Entry 8JA5 (X-ray diffraction, 2.79 A resolution); this record covers chains H and L of the 3 polymer chains in the assembly.

# Chain H
Protein: 14F8 antibody heavy chain
From: Mus musculus
Notes: antibody fragment or engineered binder
Amino-acid sequence (233 residues; each row starts with the number of its first residue):
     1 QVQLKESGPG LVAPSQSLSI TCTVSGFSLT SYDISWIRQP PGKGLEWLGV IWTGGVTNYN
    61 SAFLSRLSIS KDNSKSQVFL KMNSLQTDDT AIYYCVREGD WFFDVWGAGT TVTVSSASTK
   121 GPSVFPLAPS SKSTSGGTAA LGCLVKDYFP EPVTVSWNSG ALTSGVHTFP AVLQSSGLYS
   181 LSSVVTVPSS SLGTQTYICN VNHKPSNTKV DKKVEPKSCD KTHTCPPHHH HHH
Disordered / not traced: 217-233
Cystine bridges: Cys22-Cys95, Cys143-Cys199

# Chain L
Protein: 14F8 antibody light chain
From: Mus musculus
Notes: antibody fragment or engineered binder
Amino-acid sequence (216 residues; row label = number of the first residue in the row):
     1 DVLMTQTPLS LPVSLGDQAS ISCRSSQSIV HSNGNTYLEW YLQKPGQSPQ LLIYKVSNRF
    61 SGVPDRFSGS GSGTDFTLKI NRVEAEDLGL YYCFQASHVP YTFGGGTKLE IKRTVAAPSV
   121 FIFPPSDEQL KSGTASVVCL LNNFYPREAK VQWKVDNALQ SGNSQESVTE QDSKDSTYSL
   181 SSTLTLSKAD YEKHKLYACE VTHQGLSSPV TKSAAA
Cystine bridges: Cys23-Cys93, Cys139-Cys199

# Interface between chain H and chain L
Pairs across the interface - 72 pairs, chain H then chain L:
  Gln39(H) - Gln43(L)  hydrogen bond
  Gln39(H) - Tyr92(L)  hydrogen bond
  Gly44(H) - Tyr92(L)
  Leu45(H) - Pro49(L)  hydrophobic
  Leu45(H) - Tyr92(L)  hydrophobic
  Leu45(H) - Phe103(L)
  Trp47(H) - Val99(L)  hydrophobic
  Trp47(H) - Pro100(L)  hydrophobic
  Trp47(H) - Tyr101(L)
  Val50(H) - Tyr101(L)  hydrophobic
  Asn60(H) - Pro100(L)
  Tyr94(H) - Gln43(L)  hydrogen bond
  Tyr94(H) - Ser48(L)
  Glu98(H) - Tyr101(L)
  Asp100(H) - Lys55(L)  salt bridge
  Trp101(H) - His31(L)
  Trp101(H) - Tyr37(L)  hydrophobic
  Trp101(H) - Glu39(L)
  Trp101(H) - Ala96(L)
  Trp101(H) - Tyr101(L)
  Phe102(H) - Glu39(L)
  Phe102(H) - Tyr41(L)
  Phe102(H) - Leu51(L)  hydrophobic
  Phe102(H) - Tyr54(L)  hydrophobic
  Phe103(H) - Tyr41(L)  hydrogen bond (backbone-side chain)
  Phe103(H) - Leu51(L)
  Phe103(H) - Phe94(L)  hydrophobic
  Trp106(H) - Tyr41(L)  hydrophobic
  Trp106(H) - Ser48(L)
  Trp106(H) - Pro49(L)
  Gly107(H) - Ser48(L)  hydrogen bond (backbone-side chain)
  Ala108(H) - Ser48(L)
  Phe125(H) - Ser126(L)
  Phe125(H) - Gln129(L)
  Phe125(H) - Ser132(L)
  Pro126(H) - Ser126(L)
  Pro126(H) - Glu128(L)
  Leu127(H) - Phe123(L)
  Leu127(H) - Val138(L)  hydrophobic
  Ala128(H) - Phe123(L)
  Ser130(H) - Ile122(L)
  Lys132(H) - Phe121(L)
  Lys132(H) - Ile122(L)
  Lys132(H) - Thr211(L)
  Lys132(H) - Lys212(L)
  Ser133(H) - Phe121(L)
  Ser133(H) - Ile122(L)
  Ser133(H) - Phe123(L)
  Ser135(H) - Phe121(L)
  Ala140(H) - Phe121(L)  hydrophobic
  Ala140(H) - Phe123(L)
  Leu144(H) - Ser136(L)
  Lys146(H) - Ser136(L)  hydrogen bond
  Lys146(H) - Thr185(L)
  His167(H) - Asn142(L)  hydrogen bond
  His167(H) - Asn143(L)
  His167(H) - Asp172(L)
  His167(H) - Ser179(L)
  Phe169(H) - Leu140(L)  hydrophobic
  Phe169(H) - Ser167(L)
  Phe169(H) - Thr169(L)
  Phe169(H) - Ser179(L)
  Phe169(H) - Leu180(L)
  Phe169(H) - Ser181(L)
  Pro170(H) - Ser167(L)  hydrogen bond (backbone-side chain)
  Pro170(H) - Val168(L)
  Val172(H) - Glu166(L)
  Gln174(H) - Gln165(L)
  Ser182(H) - Val138(L)
  Val184(H) - Leu140(L)  hydrophobic
  Thr186(H) - Asn142(L)
  Lys212(H) - Glu128(L)  salt bridge
Also at the interface, not in a pair above, chain H (45 interface residues in all): Ile37, Glu46, Ser61, Asp104, Thr134, Thr138, Leu141, Gly142, Thr168, Leu173
Also at the interface, not in a pair above, chain L (46 interface residues in all): Asp1, Asn33, Gln47, Phe60, Val120

# Summary
45 residues of chain H and 46 residues of chain L are in contact; the contacts include 8 hydrogen bonds and 2
salt bridges. Polar pairs include Asp100(H)-Lys55(L), Lys212(H)-Glu128(L) and Gln39(H)-Gln43(L).
Here chain H is 14F8 antibody heavy chain and chain L is 14F8 antibody light chain, both from Mus musculus.
Entry 8JA5 (Crystal structure of Nipah Virus attachment (G) glycoprotein in complex with neutralizing antibody
14F8) was determined by X-ray diffraction (same publication as 8JR3 and 8JR5).
